Entry 4WPX (X-ray diffraction, 3.31 A resolution); this record covers chains B and E of the 6 polymer chains in the assembly.

== Chain B (and E) ==
Name: Putative SAC3 family protein
Source organism: Chaetomium thermophilum
Notes: chain E of this document is another copy of the same molecule, construct and numbering; everything in this record applies to it too
UniProt: G0SGL4 (G0SGL4_CHATD); residue numbers follow UniProt; this construct covers 1085-1170
Chain sequence (89 residues; numbered 1082 to 1170; the number before each row is that of its first residue):
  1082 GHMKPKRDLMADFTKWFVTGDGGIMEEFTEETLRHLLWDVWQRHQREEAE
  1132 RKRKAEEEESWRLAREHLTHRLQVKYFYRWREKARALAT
Unresolved in the structure: 1082-1089
Construct notes: expression tag (1082-1084)

== How chain B and chain E interact ==
Pairs across the interface (9):
  S1141(B) with H1151(E)
  R1143(B) with E1147(E), salt bridge
  L1144(B) with E1147(E); H1151(E)
  E1147(B) with R1143(E), salt bridge; L1144(E); E1147(E)
  H1151(B) with E1140(E); L1144(E)
Other interface residues (no listed pair), chain E (6 interface residues in all): S1141

== Overview ==
Chain B and chain E form an interface of 5 and 6 residues respectively; the contacts include 2 salt bridges.
The salt-bridged pair is R1143(B)-E1147(E).
Both chains are Putative SAC3 family protein (Chaetomium thermophilum). Entry 4WPX (Chaetomium theromophilum
TREX2 CID domain complex) was determined by X-ray diffraction, deposited together with 4X2H and 4X2O.
